Entry 6HRA (electron microscopy, 3.70 A resolution); this record covers chains A and C of the 4 polymer chains in the assembly.

Chain A:
Molecule: Potassium-transporting ATPase potassium-binding subunit
Organism: Escherichia coli (strain K12)
UniProt: P03959 (KDPA_ECOLI); numbering as in UniProt (aligned over 1-557)
Amino-acid sequence (557 residues; row label = number of the first residue in the row):
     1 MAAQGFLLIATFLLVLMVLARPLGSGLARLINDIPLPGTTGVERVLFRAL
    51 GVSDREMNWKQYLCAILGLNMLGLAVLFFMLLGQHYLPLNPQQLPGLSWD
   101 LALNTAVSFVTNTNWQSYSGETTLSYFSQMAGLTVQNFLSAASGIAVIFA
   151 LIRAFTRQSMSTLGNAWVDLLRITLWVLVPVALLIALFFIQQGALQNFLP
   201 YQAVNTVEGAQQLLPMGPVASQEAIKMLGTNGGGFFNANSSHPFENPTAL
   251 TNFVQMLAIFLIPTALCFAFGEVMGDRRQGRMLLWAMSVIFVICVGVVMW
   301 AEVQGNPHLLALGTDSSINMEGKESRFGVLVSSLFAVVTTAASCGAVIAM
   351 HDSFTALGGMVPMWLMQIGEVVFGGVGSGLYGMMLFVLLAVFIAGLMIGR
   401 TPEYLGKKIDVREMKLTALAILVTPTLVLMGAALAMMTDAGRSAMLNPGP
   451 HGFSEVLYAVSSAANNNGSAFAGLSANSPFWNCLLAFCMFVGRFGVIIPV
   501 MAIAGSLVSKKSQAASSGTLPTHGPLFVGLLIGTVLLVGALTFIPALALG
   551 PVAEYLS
Metal / ion sites: K+ site 1: N239, G468; K+ site 2 near G369 (its only coordinating residue here)
Swiss-Prot annotation at these positions:
  - mutagenesis: G232 (G232A/S: Decrease in K(+) affinity and loss of cation selectivity)
From the paper describing this entry:
  - K+ coordination: N239, G369, G468

Chain C:
Molecule: Potassium-transporting ATPase KdpC subunit
Organism: Escherichia coli (strain K12)
UniProt: P03961 (KDPC_ECOLI); numbering as in UniProt (aligned over 1-190)
Amino-acid sequence (190 residues; row label = number of the first residue in the row):
     1 MSGLRPALSTFIFLLLITGGVYPLLTTVLGQWWFPWQANGSLIREGDTVR
    51 GSALIGQNFTGNGYFHGRPSATAEMPYNPQASGGSNLAVSNPELDKLIAA
   101 RVAALRAANPDASASVPVELVTASASGLDNNITPQAAAWQIPRVAKARNL
   151 SVEQLTQLIAKYSQQPLVKYIGQPVVNIVELNLALDKLDE
Unresolved in the structure: 1-3
Swiss-Prot annotation at these positions:
  - mutagenesis: Q140 to L150 (Cell does not grow at low potassium concentrations)

Chain A / chain C interface:
Residue-residue contacts - 181 pairs, chain A then chain C:
  Q4(A) - Y170(C)
  L7(A) - Y170(C)
  L8(A) - Y170(C)
  T11(A) - Y170(C)  hydrogen bond
  L46(A) - F13(C)  hydrophobic
  L50(A) - S9(C)
  L50(A) - T10(C)
  L50(A) - F13(C)  hydrophobic
  G51(A) - P6(C)
  L69(A) - F11(C)  hydrophobic
  L72(A) - F11(C)  hydrophobic
  V76(A) - F11(C)  hydrophobic
  S119(A) - Q80(C)
  S119(A) - A81(C)
  E121(A) - P79(C)
  E121(A) - Q80(C)
  E121(A) - A81(C)  hydrogen bond (side chain-backbone)
  E121(A) - S82(C)  hydrogen bond
  T122(A) - Q80(C)  hydrogen bond (side chain-backbone)
  M130(A) - G19(C)
  M130(A) - P23(C)  hydrophobic
  A131(A) - G19(C)
  T134(A) - G19(C)
  V135(A) - L15(C)  hydrophobic
  V135(A) - T18(C)
  V135(A) - G19(C)
  F138(A) - T18(C)
  F138(A) - Y22(C)  hydrophobic
  L139(A) - F11(C)  hydrophobic
  L139(A) - L14(C)
  W167(A) - A7(C)  hydrophobic
  W167(A) - T10(C)
  L171(A) - T10(C)
  L171(A) - L14(C)  hydrophobic
  T174(A) - L14(C)
  L175(A) - F13(C)  hydrophobic
  L175(A) - I17(C)  hydrophobic
  A182(A) - Y22(C)  hydrogen bond (backbone-side chain)
  L183(A) - Y22(C)  hydrophobic
  L183(A) - L25(C)  hydrophobic
  L183(A) - T26(C)
  A186(A) - Y22(C)
  A186(A) - T26(C)
  L187(A) - T26(C)
  L187(A) - L29(C)  hydrophobic
  L187(A) - F34(C)
  I190(A) - F34(C)  hydrophobic
  I190(A) - Q37(C)
  I190(A) - A38(C)  hydrophobic
  Q191(A) - F34(C)
  G193(A) - L54(C)
  A194(A) - Q37(C)
  L195(A) - A38(C)
  L195(A) - G40(C)
  Q196(A) - P23(C)  hydrogen bond (side chain-backbone)
  Q196(A) - T26(C)  hydrogen bond
  Q196(A) - T27(C)  hydrogen bond
  Q196(A) - A38(C)  hydrogen bond (backbone-backbone)
  N197(A) - Q31(C)
  N197(A) - A38(C)  hydrogen bond (side chain-backbone)
  N197(A) - N39(C)
  F198(A) - T27(C)
  L199(A) - N39(C)
  V204(A) - V49(C)
  V204(A) - G51(C)
  N205(A) - V49(C)
  N205(A) - R50(C)  hydrogen bond (backbone-side chain)
  T206(A) - R50(C)  hydrogen bond (backbone-side chain)
  T206(A) - Q57(C)
  V207(A) - R50(C)
  V207(A) - Q57(C)  hydrogen bond (backbone-side chain)
  V207(A) - F59(C)  hydrophobic
  V207(A) - L183(C)  hydrophobic
  E208(A) - N58(C)
  E208(A) - F59(C)
  E208(A) - T60(C)  hydrogen bond
  E208(A) - G61(C)  hydrogen bond (side chain-backbone)
  E208(A) - Y64(C)
  A210(A) - M75(C)  hydrophobic
  Q211(A) - M75(C)
  Q212(A) - G56(C)
  Q212(A) - Q57(C)
  Q212(A) - Y77(C)
  Q212(A) - P79(C)
  L213(A) - Q80(C)
  L214(A) - L42(C)  hydrophobic
  L214(A) - I55(C)  hydrophobic
  L214(A) - P79(C)  hydrophobic
  P215(A) - P79(C)
  P215(A) - Q80(C)
  M216(A) - N39(C)
  S221(A) - Y22(C)  hydrogen bond (backbone-side chain)
  S221(A) - P23(C)
  S221(A) - T26(C)
  A224(A) - Y22(C)
  N237(A) - A81(C)  hydrogen bond (side chain-backbone)
  A238(A) - S82(C)
  A238(A) - S126(C)
  S241(A) - A125(C)
  S241(A) - S126(C)  hydrogen bond (backbone-side chain)
  H242(A) - S82(C)
  H242(A) - S126(C)
  H242(A) - L128(C)
  P243(A) - L54(C)
  P243(A) - L128(C)
  F244(A) - G40(C)
  F244(A) - L54(C)  hydrophobic
  F244(A) - I55(C)  hydrophobic
  A249(A) - I171(C)
  A249(A) - G172(C)
  F253(A) - I171(C)  hydrophobic
  N306(A) - V89(C)
  N306(A) - L94(C)
  H308(A) - D95(C)  salt bridge
  L309(A) - I98(C)  hydrophobic
  L312(A) - D95(C)
  L312(A) - I98(C)  hydrophobic
  L312(A) - V102(C)
  G313(A) - A114(C)
  G313(A) - S115(C)
  G313(A) - V116(C)  hydrogen bond (backbone-backbone)
  T314(A) - S115(C)
  T314(A) - V116(C)
  T314(A) - V121(C)
  D315(A) - V116(C)  hydrogen bond (backbone-backbone)
  D315(A) - Q135(C)  hydrogen bond
  S316(A) - V118(C)
  I318(A) - V118(C)
  M320(A) - R68(C)  hydrogen bond (backbone-side chain)
  M320(A) - V118(C)  hydrophobic
  M320(A) - E119(C)
  M320(A) - T122(C)  hydrogen bond (backbone-side chain)
  M320(A) - A123(C)
  E321(A) - S85(C)
  E321(A) - L94(C)
  E321(A) - T122(C)
  E321(A) - A123(C)
  G322(A) - A123(C)  hydrogen bond (backbone-backbone)
  G322(A) - S124(C)
  G322(A) - A125(C)
  K323(A) - R68(C)  hydrogen bond (backbone-side chain)
  K323(A) - S124(C)
  K323(A) - A125(C)
  E324(A) - S124(C)
  E324(A) - A125(C)  hydrogen bond (side chain-backbone)
  E324(A) - S126(C)  hydrogen bond (side chain-backbone)
  E324(A) - G127(C)
  E324(A) - D129(C)
  S325(A) - R68(C)
  S325(A) - D129(C)  hydrogen bond
  S325(A) - N131(C)  hydrogen bond (side chain-backbone)
  S325(A) - I132(C)
  S325(A) - Q173(C)
  S325(A) - V175(C)
  R326(A) - N131(C)
  R326(A) - Q173(C)
  R326(A) - V175(C)
  F327(A) - Q173(C)
  V331(A) - Y170(C)
  V331(A) - I171(C)
  I348(A) - A125(C)
  A349(A) - A125(C)  hydrophobic
  M350(A) - N86(C)
  M350(A) - A125(C)
  D352(A) - N86(C)
  D352(A) - A88(C)
  S353(A) - S85(C)
  S353(A) - L87(C)  hydrogen bond (side chain-backbone)
  F354(A) - V89(C)
  L446(A) - N86(C)
  N447(A) - N86(C)
  N447(A) - L87(C)
  N447(A) - A88(C)
  N447(A) - N91(C)
  P448(A) - N91(C)
  H451(A) - A88(C)
  H451(A) - S90(C)
  F471(A) - N86(C)
  A472(A) - N86(C)  hydrogen bond (backbone-side chain)
  G473(A) - N86(C)
  E554(A) - S90(C)  hydrogen bond
Other interface residues (no listed pair), chain A (104 interface residues in all): V52, L170, V179, Y201, Q202, A203, F236, P247, T248, P307, N319, G328, T355, E455
Other interface residues (no listed pair), chain C (85 interface residues in all): G30, S52, G83, A99, R106, P117, Q164, P166

Summary:
The interface between chain A and chain C involves 104 residues on one side and 85 on the other; the contacts
include 32 hydrogen bonds and 1 salt bridge. Polar contacts include H308(A)-D95(C), T11(A)-Y170(C) and
E121(A)-A81(C). From the paper: K+ coordination by N239(A), G369(A) and G468(A).
Chain A is Potassium-transporting ATPase potassium-binding subunit and chain C is Potassium-transporting
ATPase KdpC subunit, both from Escherichia coli (strain K12); the structure, Cryo-EM structure of the KdpFABC
complex in an E1 outward-facing state (state 1), was determined by electron microscopy, deposited together
with 6HRB.
